PDB entry 6TBT | X-ray diffraction, 1.63 A resolution | chains A and B of the 4 polymer chains in the assembly

[Chain A (and B)]
Name: B-cell lymphoma 6 protein
From: Homo sapiens
Notes: chain B of this document is another copy of the same molecule, construct and numbering; everything in this record applies to it too
UniProtKB: P41182 (BCL6_HUMAN); numbering as in UniProt (aligned over 6-129)
Sequence (126 residues; each row starts with the number of its first residue):
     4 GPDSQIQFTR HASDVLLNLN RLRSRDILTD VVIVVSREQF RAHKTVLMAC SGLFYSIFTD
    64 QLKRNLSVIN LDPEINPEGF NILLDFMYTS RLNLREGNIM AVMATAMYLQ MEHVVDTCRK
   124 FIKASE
Disordered / not traced: 4-6
Sequence notes: expression tag (4-5); engineered mutation Gln8 (Cys in P41182), Arg67 (Cys in P41182), Asn84 (Cys in P41182)
Curated features (UniProtKB/Swiss-Prot):
  - mutagenesis: Asn21 (N21K: Abolishes interaction with NCOR2 and HDAC2, no effect on interaction with CTBP1 and transcriptional autoinhibition; when associated with A-116 and 376-Q--Q-379), Ser59 (S59A: Abolished ubiquitination by the SCF(FBXL17) complex), His116 (H116A: Abolishes interaction with NCOR2 and HDAC2, no effect on interaction with CTBP1 and transcriptional autoinhibition; when associated with K-21 and 376-Q--Q-379)
Reported in the primary citation:
  - mutagenesis - I9E, F11E: abolished binding to SMRTBBD peptide
  - mutagenesis - C8Q: unchanged binding to corepressor
  - conformationally variable residues (side-chain flip): Arg13, His116

[How chain A and chain B interact]
Residue-residue contacts - 67 pairs, chain A then chain B:
  Ser7(A) - Asn96(B)
  Gln8(A) - Arg94(B)  hydrogen bond
  Gln8(A) - Leu95(B)
  Gln8(A) - Asn96(B)
  Ile9(A) - Ser93(B)
  Ile9(A) - Arg94(B)
  Ile9(A) - Leu95(B)  hydrogen bond (backbone-backbone)
  Gln10(A) - Ser93(B)
  Phe11(A) - Phe89(B)  hydrophobic
  Phe11(A) - Ser93(B)  hydrogen bond (backbone-backbone)
  Phe11(A) - His116(B)
  Phe11(A) - Thr120(B)
  Arg13(A) - His116(B)
  His14(A) - Leu19(B)
  His14(A) - Cys53(B)
  His14(A) - Phe89(B)
  His14(A) - Met90(B)  hydrogen bond (side chain-backbone)
  His14(A) - Ser93(B)
  Ala15(A) - Ala15(B)
  Ala15(A) - Ser16(B)
  Ala15(A) - Ser93(B)
  Ser16(A) - Ala15(B)
  Val18(A) - Ala52(B)
  Val18(A) - Cys53(B)  hydrophobic
  Leu19(A) - His14(B)
  Asn21(A) - Ala52(B)  hydrogen bond (side chain-backbone)
  Leu22(A) - Thr48(B)
  Leu25(A) - Thr48(B)
  Leu25(A) - Met51(B)  hydrophobic
  Arg28(A) - Tyr58(B)  hydrogen bond
  Ile30(A) - Met51(B)  hydrophobic
  Ile30(A) - Arg67(B)
  Leu31(A) - Asp33(B)
  Leu31(A) - Lys47(B)
  Leu31(A) - Thr48(B)
  Leu31(A) - Met51(B)  hydrophobic
  Leu31(A) - Arg67(B)
  His46(A) - Thr48(B)
  Lys47(A) - Leu31(B)
  Thr48(A) - Leu22(B)
  Thr48(A) - Leu31(B)
  Thr48(A) - His46(B)
  Met51(A) - Leu25(B)  hydrophobic
  Met51(A) - Leu31(B)  hydrophobic
  Ala52(A) - Asn21(B)  hydrogen bond (backbone-side chain)
  Cys53(A) - His14(B)
  Cys53(A) - Val18(B)  hydrophobic
  Tyr58(A) - Arg28(B)  hydrogen bond
  Arg67(A) - Ile30(B)
  Phe89(A) - Phe11(B)  hydrophobic
  Phe89(A) - His14(B)
  Met90(A) - His14(B)  hydrogen bond (backbone-side chain)
  Ser93(A) - Ile9(B)
  Ser93(A) - Gln10(B)  hydrogen bond
  Ser93(A) - Phe11(B)  hydrogen bond (backbone-backbone)
  Ser93(A) - His14(B)
  Ser93(A) - Ala15(B)
  Arg94(A) - Ser7(B)
  Arg94(A) - Ile9(B)
  Leu95(A) - Ser7(B)  hydrogen bond (backbone-backbone)
  Leu95(A) - Gln8(B)  hydrogen bond (backbone-backbone)
  Leu95(A) - Ile9(B)  hydrogen bond (backbone-backbone)
  Asn96(A) - Ser7(B)
  Asn96(A) - Gln8(B)
  His116(A) - Phe11(B)
  Thr120(A) - Phe11(B)
  Phe124(A) - Ile9(B)  hydrophobic
Interface residues without a listed pair, chain A (38 interface residues in all): Asp17, Asp33, Leu97, Val117
Interface residues without a listed pair, chain B (37 interface residues in all): Thr62, Leu97, Val117, Phe124

[In short]
38 residues of chain A face 37 of chain B across their interface; the contacts include 14 hydrogen bonds.
Polar pairs include Gln8(A)-Arg94(B), His14(A)-Met90(B) and Asn21(A)-Ala52(B). Curated annotation (UniProt)
lists 3 mutagenesis sites on chain A. From the paper: I9E and F11E of chain A abolish binding to SMRTBBD
peptide; conformational variability at Arg13(A) and His116(A).
Both chains are B-cell lymphoma 6 protein (Homo sapiens). Entry 6TBT (Crystal structure of the BCL6 BTB domain
in complex with an Apt48 peptide) was determined by X-ray diffraction together with 6TCJ from the same study.
